PDB entry 4NO1 | X-ray diffraction, 2.50 A resolution | chains L and M of the 28 polymer chains in the assembly

# Chain L
Name: Proteasome subunit beta type-6
Organism: Saccharomyces cerevisiae S288c
Notes: EC 3.4.25.1
UniProtKB: P23724 (PSB6_YEAST); residues 1-222 here correspond to UniProt positions 20-241 (UniProt number = residue number + 19)
Sequence (222 residues; numbered 1 to 222; the number before each row is that of its first residue):
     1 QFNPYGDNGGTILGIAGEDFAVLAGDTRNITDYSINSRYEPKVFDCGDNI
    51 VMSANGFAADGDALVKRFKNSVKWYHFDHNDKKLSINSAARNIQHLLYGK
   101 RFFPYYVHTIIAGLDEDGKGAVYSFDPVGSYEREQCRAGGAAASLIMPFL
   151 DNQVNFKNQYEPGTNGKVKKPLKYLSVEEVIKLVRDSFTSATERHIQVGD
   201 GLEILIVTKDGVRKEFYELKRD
Ion coordination: Mg2+: Asp222 (shared with 3 residues of chain V)
Ligand contacts: Z-Leu-Leu-Leu-B (CIX; N-[(benzyloxy)carbonyl]-L-leucyl-N-[(1R)-1-(dihydroxyboranyl)-3-methylbutyl]-L-leucinamide): Pro104, Tyr106, Asp126, Pro127, Val128, Ser130

# Chain M
Name: Proteasome subunit beta type-7
Organism: Saccharomyces cerevisiae S288c
Notes: EC 3.4.25.1
UniProtKB: P30657 (PSB7_YEAST); residues -12 to 233 here correspond to UniProt positions 21-266 (UniProt number = residue number + 33)
Sequence (246 residues; numbered -12 to 233; the number before each row is that of its first residue; numbers below 1 keep their minus sign (Thr-12 is residue -12)):
   -12 TQIANAGASPMVNTQQPIVTGTSVISMKYDNGVIIAADNLGSYGSLLRFN
    38 GVERLIPVGDNTVVGISGDISDMQHIERLLKDLVTENAYDNPLADAEEAL
    88 EPSYIFEYLATVMYQRRSKMNPLWNAIIVAGVQSNGDQFLRYVNLLGVTY
   138 SSPTLATGFGAHMANPLLRKVVDRESDIPKTTVQVAEEAIVNAMRVLYYR
   188 DARSSRNFSLAIIDKNTGLTFKKNLQVENMKWDFAKDIKGYGTQKI
Disordered / not traced: -12 to 0

# Interface between chain L and chain M
Pairs across the interface (39; chain L residue first):
  Gln1(L) with Thr1(M), hydrogen bond
  Phe2(L) with Arg104(M); Pro109(M), hydrophobic; Trp111(M), hydrophobic; Leu132(M), hydrophobic
  Asn3(L) with Leu133(M)
  Pro4(L) with Arg104(M), hydrogen bond (backbone-side chain); Met107(M), hydrophobic; Leu133(M)
  Tyr5(L) with Arg104(M)
  Asn8(L) with Val135(M)
  Asn29(L) with Tyr137(M)
  Ser34(L) with His149(M)
  Ile35(L) with Arg156(M), hydrogen bond (backbone-side chain)
  Asn36(L) with Tyr137(M), hydrogen bond; Ser139(M); Arg156(M)
  Ser37(L) with Ser138(M), hydrogen bond (side chain-backbone)
  Glu40(L) with Arg128(M), salt bridge; Tyr137(M); Ser138(M), hydrogen bond (side chain-backbone)
  Phe57(L) with Arg104(M); Leu133(M); Val135(M), hydrophobic
  Ala59(L) with Tyr101(M); Leu133(M); Gly134(M); Val135(M)
  Asp60(L) with Tyr101(M), hydrogen bond; Arg104(M), salt bridge
  Asp62(L) with Thr136(M)
  Ala63(L) with Tyr101(M)
  Lys66(L) with Glu94(M), salt bridge
  Phe103(L) with Arg104(M); Ser105(M)
  Tyr105(L) with Tyr101(M)
  Glu218(L) with Arg161(M), salt bridge
  Arg221(L) with Asp160(M), salt bridge; Arg161(M)
Other interface residues (no listed pair), chain L (24 interface residues in all): Gly6, Tyr39
Other interface residues (no listed pair), chain M (22 interface residues in all): Leu142

# Overview
Chain L and chain M form an interface of 24 and 22 residues respectively, with 7 hydrogen bonds and 5 salt
bridges. Among the polar pairs are Glu40(L)-Arg128(M), Asp60(L)-Arg104(M) and Lys66(L)-Glu94(M). Bound to
chain L: Z-Leu-Leu-Leu-B.
Here chain L is Proteasome subunit beta type-6 and chain M is Proteasome subunit beta type-7, both from
Saccharomyces cerevisiae S288c. Entry 4NO1 (yCP in complex with Z-Leu-Leu-Leu-B(OH)2) was determined by X-ray
diffraction, deposited together with 4NNN, 4NNW, 4NO6, 4NO8 and 4NO9.
